PDB entry 1YIH | X-ray diffraction, 2.00 A resolution | chains A and B of the 4 polymer chains in the assembly

== Chain A ==
Name: Hemoglobin alpha chain
From: Homo sapiens
UniProt: P69905 (HBA_HUMAN); residue numbers follow UniProt; this construct covers 1-141
Chain sequence (141 residues; each row starts with the number of its first residue):
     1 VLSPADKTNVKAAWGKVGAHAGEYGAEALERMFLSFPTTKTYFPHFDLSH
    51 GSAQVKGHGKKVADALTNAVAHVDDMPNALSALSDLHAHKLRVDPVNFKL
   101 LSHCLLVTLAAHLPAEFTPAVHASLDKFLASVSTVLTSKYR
Bound ions: heme Fe: His87 (together with oxygen molecule)
Residues lining bound ligands: heme / oxygen molecule: Leu29, Met32, Thr39, Tyr42, Phe43, His45, Phe46, His58, Lys61, Val62, Ala65, Leu66, Leu83, Leu86, His87, Leu91, Val93, Asn97, Phe98, Leu101, Val132, Leu136
Swiss-Prot annotation at these positions:
  - site: Lys61 (Not glycated)
  - natural variant: Asp6 (A6D: In J-Toronto; this construct carries the variant), Ala13 (A13D: In J-Paris 1/J-Aljezur), Glu27 (A27E: In Shenyang; this construct carries the variant), Lys61 (K61N: In Zambia; deletion: In Clinic), Asp64 (A64D: In Pontoise; this construct carries the variant), Asp75 (D75A: In Lille; D75G: In Chapel Hill; D75N: In G-Pest), Ala111 (A111D: In Petah Tikva)

== Chain B ==
Name: Hemoglobin beta chain
From: Homo sapiens
UniProt: P68871 (HBB_HUMAN); numbering as in UniProt (aligned over 1-146)
Chain sequence (146 residues; row label = number of the first residue in the row):
     1 MHLTPEEKSAVTALWGKVNVDEVGGEALGRLLVVYPWTQRFFESFGDLST
    51 PDAVMGNPKVKAHGKKVLGAFSDGLAHLDNLKGTFATLSELHCDKLHVDA
   101 ENFRLLGNVLVCVLAHHFGKEFTPPVQAAYQKVVAGVANALAHKYH
Differences from the reference sequence: engineered mutation Met1 (Val in P68871), Ala100 (Pro in P68871)
Bound ions: heme Fe: His92 (together with oxygen molecule)
Residues lining bound ligands: heme / oxygen molecule: Leu28, Leu31, Thr38, Phe41, Phe42, Ser44, Phe45, His63, Lys66, Val67, Ala70, Phe71, Phe85, Leu88, Leu91, His92, Leu96, Val98, Asn102, Phe103, Leu106, Val137, Leu141
Swiss-Prot annotation at these positions:
  - natural variant: Leu3 (H3L: In Graz; this construct carries the variant), Glu7 (E7A: In G-Makassar; E7K: In Hb C; E7Q: In Machida; E7V: In SKCA), Lys8 (E8K: In G-Siriraj; this construct carries the variant), Val11 (A11V: In Iraq-Halabja; this construct carries the variant), Gly16 (W16G: In Randwick; this construct carries the variant), Val23 (E23V: In D-Granada; this construct carries the variant), Gly24 (V24G: In Miyashiro; this construct carries the variant), Gly25 (G25D: In Moscva; G25R: In Riverdale-Bronx; G25V: In Savannah), Leu32 (L32P: In Yokohama), Val33 (L33V: In Muscat; this construct carries the variant), Arg40 (Q40R: In Tianshui; this construct carries the variant), Phe42 (F42Y: In Mequon; deletion: In Bruxelles), 11 further natural variant entries in UniProt

== How chain A and chain B interact ==
Contacting residue pairs (37; chain A residue first):
  Glu30(A) with Pro124(B)
  Arg31(A) with Phe122(B), hydrogen bond (side chain-backbone); Thr123(B); Pro124(B); Gln127(B), hydrogen bond
  Leu34(A) with Pro124(B), hydrophobic; Pro125(B); Ala128(B)
  Ser35(A) with Gln127(B); Ala128(B); Gln131(B)
  Phe36(A) with Gln131(B)
  His103(A) with Asn108(B); Gln127(B); Gln131(B), hydrogen bond
  Cys104(A) with Gln127(B)
  Val107(A) with Val111(B), hydrophobic; Cys112(B), hydrophobic; Ala115(B); Gln127(B)
  Ala110(A) with Cys112(B); His116(B)
  Ala111(A) with Ala115(B); Gly119(B)
  Pro114(A) with His116(B), hydrogen bond (backbone-side chain)
  Phe117(A) with Arg30(B), hydrogen bond (backbone-side chain); His116(B)
  Thr118(A) with Arg30(B)
  Pro119(A) with Arg30(B); Val33(B); Met55(B), hydrophobic
  His122(A) with Arg30(B), hydrogen bond; Val34(B); Cys112(B)
  Ala123(A) with Val34(B)
  Asp126(A) with Val34(B); Tyr35(B)
Other interface residues (no listed pair), chain A (21 interface residues in all): Lys99, Leu106, Leu113, Ala120
Other interface residues (no listed pair), chain B (20 interface residues in all): Pro51, Lys120

== In short ==
21 residues of chain A face 20 of chain B across their interface; the contacts include 6 hydrogen bonds. Polar
contacts include Arg31(A)-Phe122(B), Arg31(A)-Gln127(B) and His103(A)-Gln131(B). Chain A binds heme / oxygen
molecule. Ligands of chain B: heme / oxygen molecule.
Here chain A is Hemoglobin alpha chain and chain B is Hemoglobin beta chain, both from Homo sapiens. Entry
1YIH (T-to-T(High) quaternary transitions in human hemoglobin: betaP100A oxy (2.2MM IHP, 20% PEG) (1 test
set)) was determined by X-ray diffraction, deposited together with 1XXT, 1XY0, 1XZ5, 1XZ7, 1XZU, 1XZV and 45
further entries.
